Entry 7VAK (electron microscopy, 4.70 A resolution (low resolution: residue-level contacts below are approximate; hydrogen-bond / salt-bridge calls are withheld)); this record covers chains D and L of the 12 polymer chains in the assembly.

# Chain D
Name: V-type ATP synthase beta chain
Source organism: Thermus thermophilus HB8
UniProt: Q56404 (VATB_THET8); residue numbers follow UniProt; this construct covers 1-478
Sequence (478 residues; each row starts with the number of its first residue):
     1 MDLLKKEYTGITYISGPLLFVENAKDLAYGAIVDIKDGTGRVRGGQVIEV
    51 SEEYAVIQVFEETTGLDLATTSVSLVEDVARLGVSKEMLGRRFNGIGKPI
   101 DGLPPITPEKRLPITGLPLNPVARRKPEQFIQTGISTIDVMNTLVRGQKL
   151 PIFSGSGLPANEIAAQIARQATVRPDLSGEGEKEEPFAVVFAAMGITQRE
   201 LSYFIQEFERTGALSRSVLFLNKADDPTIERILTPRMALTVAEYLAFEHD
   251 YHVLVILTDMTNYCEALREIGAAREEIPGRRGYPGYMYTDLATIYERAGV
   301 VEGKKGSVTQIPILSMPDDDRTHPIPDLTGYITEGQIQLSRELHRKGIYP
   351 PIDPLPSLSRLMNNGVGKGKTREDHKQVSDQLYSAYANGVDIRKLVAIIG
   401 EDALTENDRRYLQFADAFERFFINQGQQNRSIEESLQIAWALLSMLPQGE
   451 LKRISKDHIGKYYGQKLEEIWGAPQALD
Disordered / not traced: 1-4, 475-478

# Chain L
Name: V-type ATP synthase subunit E
Source organism: Thermus thermophilus HB8
UniProt: P74901 (VATE_THET8); numbering as in UniProt (aligned over 1-188)
Sequence (188 residues; each row starts with the number of its first residue):
     1 MSKLEAILSQEVEAEIQALLQEAEAKAEAVKREAEEKAKALLQARERALE
    51 AQYRAALRRAESAGELLVATARTQARGEVLEEVRRRVREALEALPQKPEW
   101 PEVVRKLALEALEALPGAKALVANPEDLPHLEALARERGVELQAEPALRL
   151 GVRAVGAEGKTQVENSLLARLDRAWDALSSKVAQALWG
Disordered / not traced: 1-60

# How chain D and chain L interact
Pairs across the interface (19; chain D residue first):
  Lys5(D) - Gln162(L)
  Lys5(D) - Val163(L)
  Lys5(D) - Glu164(L)
  Lys6(D) - Leu115(L)
  Lys6(D) - Thr161(L)
  Lys6(D) - Gln162(L)
  Lys6(D) - Val163(L)
  Glu7(D) - Thr161(L)
  Glu7(D) - Gln162(L)
  Tyr8(D) - Lys160(L)
  Thr9(D) - Lys160(L)
  Thr9(D) - Thr161(L)
  Leu103(D) - Thr70(L)
  Pro104(D) - Gly77(L)
  Thr107(D) - Ser179(L)
  Pro108(D) - Ser179(L)
  Gly212(D) - Ser62(L)
  Ser215(D) - Glu65(L)
  Ser215(D) - Leu66(L)
Other interface residues (no listed pair), chain D (14 interface residues in all): Gly10, Asn23, Glu87
Other interface residues (no listed pair), chain L (20 interface residues in all): Thr73, Gln74, Glu158, Gly159, Arg173, Asp176, Ser180, Ala183

# In short
14 residues of chain D and 20 residues of chain L are in contact.
Chain D is V-type ATP synthase beta chain and chain L is V-type ATP synthase subunit E, both from Thermus
thermophilus HB8; the structure, Nucleotide-free V1EG domain of V/A-ATPase from Thermus thermophilus, state2,
was determined by electron microscopy (same publication as 7VAI, 7VAJ, 7VAL, 7VAM, 7VAN, 7VAO and 11 further
entries).
